PDB entry 3U9S | X-ray diffraction, 3.50 A resolution | chains A and F of the 12 polymer chains in the assembly

# Chain A
Protein: Methylcrotonyl-CoA carboxylase, alpha-subunit
Organism: Pseudomonas aeruginosa
Notes: EC 6.4.1.4
UniProtKB: Q9I299 (Q9I299_PSEAE); the author numbering skips numbers that UniProt does not, so the offset changes along the chain: 42-501 = UniProt 1-460; 503-526 = UniProt 461-484; 531-571 = UniProt 485-525; 586-592 = UniProt 526-532; 2 more segments
Sequence (655 residues; row label = number of the first residue in the row; note: 23 numbers in that range are skipped by the numbering (no residue carries them; nothing is unmodelled there)):
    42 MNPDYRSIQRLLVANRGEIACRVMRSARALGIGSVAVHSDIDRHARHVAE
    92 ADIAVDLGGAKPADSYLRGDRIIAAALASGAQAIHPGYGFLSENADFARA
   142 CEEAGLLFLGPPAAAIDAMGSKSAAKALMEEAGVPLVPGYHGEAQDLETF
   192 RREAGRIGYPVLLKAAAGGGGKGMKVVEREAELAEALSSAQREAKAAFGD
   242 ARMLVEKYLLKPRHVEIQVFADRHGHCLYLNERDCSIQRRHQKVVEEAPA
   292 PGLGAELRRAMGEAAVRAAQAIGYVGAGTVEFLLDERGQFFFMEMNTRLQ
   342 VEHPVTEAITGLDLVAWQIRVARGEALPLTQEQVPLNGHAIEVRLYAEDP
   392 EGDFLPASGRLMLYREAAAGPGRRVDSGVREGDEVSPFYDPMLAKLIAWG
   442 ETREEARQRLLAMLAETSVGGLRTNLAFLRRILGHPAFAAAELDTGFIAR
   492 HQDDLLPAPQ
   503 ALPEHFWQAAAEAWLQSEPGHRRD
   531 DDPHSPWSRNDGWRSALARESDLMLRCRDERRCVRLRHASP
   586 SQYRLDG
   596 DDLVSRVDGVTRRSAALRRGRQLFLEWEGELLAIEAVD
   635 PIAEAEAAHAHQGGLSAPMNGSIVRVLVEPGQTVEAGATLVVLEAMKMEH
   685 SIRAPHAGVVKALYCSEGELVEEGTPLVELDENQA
Disordered / not traced: 42-45, 209-214, 234-241, 635-646, 716-719
Covalent attachments: 5-(hexahydro-2-oxo-1H-thieno[3,4-d]imidazol-6-yl)pentanal (BTI) linked to Lys681
What the authors report for this chain:
  - post-translational modification sites: Lys681
  - binding site for the ligand BTI: Lys681

# Chain F
Protein: Methylcrotonyl-CoA carboxylase, beta-subunit
Organism: Pseudomonas aeruginosa
Notes: EC 6.4.1.4
UniProtKB: Q9I297 (Q9I297_PSEAE); the author numbering skips numbers that UniProt does not, so the offset changes along the chain: 28-109 = UniProt 1-82; 111-563 = UniProt 83-535
Sequence (555 residues; row label = number of the first residue in the row; note: 1 number in that range is skipped by the numbering (no residue carries it; nothing is unmodelled there)):
     8 MGSSHHHHHHSSGLVPRGSHMAILHTQINPRSAEFAANAATMLEQVNALR
    58 TLLGRIHEGGGSAAQARHSARGKLLVRERINRLLDPGSPFLELSALAAHE
   108 VY
   111 GEEVAAAGIVAGIGRVEGVECMIVGNDATVKGGTYYPLTVKKHLRAQAIA
   161 LENRLPCIYLVDSGGANLPRQDEVFPDREHFGRIFFNQANMSARGIPQIA
   211 VVMGSCTAGGAYVPAMSDETVMVREQATIFLAGPPLVKAATGEVVSAEEL
   261 GGADVHCKVSGVADHYAEDDDHALAIARRCVANLNWRKQGQLQCRAPRAP
   311 LYPAEELYGVIPADSKQPYDVREVIARLVDGSEFDEFKALFGTTLVCGFA
   361 HLHGYPIAILANNGILFAEAAQKGAHFIELACQRGIPLLFLQNITGFMVG
   411 QKYEAGGIAKHGAKLVTAVACARVPKFTVLIGGSFGAGNYGMCGRAYDPR
   461 FLWMWPNARIGVMGGEQAAGVLAQVKREQAERAGQQLGVEEEAKIKAPIL
   511 EQYEHQGHPYYSSARLWDDGVIDPAQTREVLALALSAALNAPIEPTAFGV
   561 FRM
Disordered / not traced: 8-25
Construct notes: expression tag (8-27)
Small-molecule neighbours:
  - BTI (5-(hexahydro-2-oxo-1H-thieno[3,4-d]imidazol-6-yl)pentanal), molecule 1: Ala218, Leu241, Ala242, Leu246
  - BTI, molecule 2: Thr405, Gly406, Phe407, Val409, Phe445, Gly446, Ala447, Gly448, Val472, Met473, Gly474, Gln477
  - coenzyme A (COA), molecule 1: Arg74, Arg78, Lys141, Gly142, Thr144, Gly174, Gly175, Ala176, Asn177, Leu178, Pro179, Ser215, Thr217, Ala218, Gly219, Pro245, Leu246
  - coenzyme A (COA), molecule 2: Val472, Val481, Leu482, Val485, Lys486, Gln489, Arg492

# Interface between chain A and chain F
Pairs across the interface (22; chain A residue first):
  Arg616(A) - His27(F)
  Asp633(A) - Met28(F)
  Met653(A) - Ile375(F)  hydrophobic
  Met653(A) - Phe377(F)  hydrophobic
  Met653(A) - Met408(F)  hydrophobic
  Met680(A) - Ile375(F)  hydrophobic
  Met680(A) - Thr405(F)
  Met680(A) - Phe407(F)
  Met680(A) - Met408(F)  hydrophobic
  Lys681(A) - Lys326(F)
  Lys681(A) - Phe445(F)
  Lys681(A) - Met473(F)
  Lys681(A) - Gly474(F)
  Lys681(A) - Gln477(F)
  Met682(A) - Lys326(F)
  Met682(A) - Asn403(F)
  Met682(A) - Thr405(F)
  Glu683(A) - Asp324(F)
  Glu683(A) - Lys326(F)  hydrogen bond (backbone-backbone)
  Glu683(A) - Pro328(F)
  Glu707(A) - Lys412(F)  salt bridge
  Glu707(A) - Tyr413(F)  hydrogen bond
Interface residues without a listed pair, chain A (10 interface residues in all): Asn654, His684
Interface residues without a listed pair, chain F (20 interface residues in all): Gly374, Gly406, Val409

# Summary
Chain A and chain F form an interface of 10 and 20 residues respectively; the contacts include 2 hydrogen
bonds and 1 salt bridge. Polar contacts include Glu707(A)-Lys412(F), Glu707(A)-Tyr413(F) and
Glu683(A)-Lys326(F). Ligands of chain F: compound BTI and coenzyme A. From the paper: a binding site for the
ligand BTI at Lys681(A); a modification site at Lys681(A).
Chain A is Methylcrotonyl-CoA carboxylase, alpha-subunit and chain F is Methylcrotonyl-CoA carboxylase,
beta-subunit, both from Pseudomonas aeruginosa; the structure, Crystal structure of P. aeruginosa
3-methylcrotonyl-CoA carboxylase (MCC) 750 kD holoenzyme, CoA complex, was determined by X-ray diffraction
(same publication as 3U9R and 3U9T).
